Entry 2NNY (X-ray diffraction, 2.58 A resolution); this record covers chains D and A of the 4 polymer chains in the assembly.

Chain D:
Molecule: 23-nt DNA strand
Sequence (23 nucleotides; each row starts with the number of its first residue):
     1 ACTCCAGGAA GTGCTTCCTG TCT
Unresolved in the structure: 1

Chain A:
Molecule: C-ets-1 protein
Source organism: Homo sapiens
Reference sequence: P14921 (ETS1_HUMAN); numbering as in UniProt (aligned over 280-441)
Chain sequence (171 residues; row label = number of the first residue in the row):
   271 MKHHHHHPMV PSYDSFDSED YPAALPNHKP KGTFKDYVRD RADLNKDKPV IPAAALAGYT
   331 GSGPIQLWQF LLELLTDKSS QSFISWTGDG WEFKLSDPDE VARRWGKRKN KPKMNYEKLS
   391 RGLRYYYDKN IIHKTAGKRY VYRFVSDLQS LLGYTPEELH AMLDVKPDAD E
Unresolved in the structure: 271-307, 437-441
Differences from the reference sequence: expression tag (271-279); engineered mutation Ser350 (Cys in P14921), Ser416 (Cys in P14921)
UniProt features mapped onto this chain:
  - DNA-binding region: Ile335 to Val415 (ETS)
  - region: Phe304 to Ala312 (Helix HI-1), Ala323 to Thr330 (Helix HI-2), Leu418 to Leu422 (Helix H4), Pro426 to Met432 (Helix H5)
  - modified residue: Ser282 (Phosphoserine), Ser285 (Phosphoserine), Lys305 (N6-acetyllysine)
Reported in the primary citation:
  - binding site for the 23-nt DNA strand: Arg391, Arg394, Tyr395
  - self-association interface (contacts with another copy of this molecule); pairs are residue here / residue on that copy: Gly333-Asn380 (backbone contact)
  - mutagenesis - G333Q: abolished binding to WT S-EBS
  - mutagenesis - G333Q: unchanged signaling
  - mutagenesis - C350S/C416S: unchanged binding to S-EBS element
  - mutagenesis - G333A, G333Q, P334A, P334Q: unchanged binding to M1 probe
  - mutagenesis - G333Q: abolished signaling in response to stromelysin-1 promoter

How chain D and chain A interact:
Contacting residue pairs (15):
  DG13(D) - Lys399(A)  salt bridge to the phosphate
  DC14(D) - Gln336(A)  phosphate contact
  DC14(D) - Leu337(A)  hydrogen bond to the phosphate
  DC14(D) - Lys379(A)  hydrogen bond to the phosphate
  DC14(D) - Tyr395(A)  base contact
  DC14(D) - Tyr396(A)  hydrogen bond to the phosphate
  DT15(D) - Trp375(A)  hydrogen bond to the phosphate
  DT15(D) - Lys379(A)  salt bridge to the phosphate
  DT15(D) - Lys381(A)  phosphate contact
  DT15(D) - Met384(A)  phosphate contact
  DT15(D) - Tyr395(A)  base contact
  DT16(D) - Lys381(A)  salt bridge to the phosphate
  DT16(D) - Lys388(A)  salt bridge to the phosphate
  DT16(D) - Arg391(A)  base contact
  DC18(D) - Glu387(A)  hydrogen bond to the base
Also at the interface, not in a pair above, chain D (6 interface residues in all): DC17
Also at the interface, not in a pair above, chain A (15 interface residues in all): Trp338, Lys383, Gly392

Summary:
The interface between chain D and chain A involves 6 residues on one side and 15 on the other; the contacts
include 5 hydrogen bonds and 4 salt bridges. Among the polar pairs are DC18(D)-Glu387(A), DC14(D)-Leu337(A)
and DC14(D)-Lys379(A). From the paper: a binding site for the 23-nt DNA strand at Arg391(A), Arg394(A) and
Tyr395(A); G333Q of chain A abolishes binding to WT S-EBS; 5 substitutions were tested in all.
Here chain D is a 23-nt DNA strand and chain A is C-ets-1 protein (Homo sapiens). Entry 2NNY (Crystal
structure of the Ets1 dimer DNA complex) was determined by X-ray diffraction.
